PDB entry 2Z5G | X-ray diffraction, 1.80 A resolution | chain A

== Chain A ==
Molecule: Thermostable lipase
Source organism: Geobacillus zalihae
Notes: EC 3.1.1.3
UniProt: Q842J9 (Q842J9_9BACI); residues 2-388 here correspond to UniProt positions 30-416 (UniProt number = residue number + 28)
Amino-acid sequence (387 residues; numbered 2 to 388; the number before each row is that of its first residue):
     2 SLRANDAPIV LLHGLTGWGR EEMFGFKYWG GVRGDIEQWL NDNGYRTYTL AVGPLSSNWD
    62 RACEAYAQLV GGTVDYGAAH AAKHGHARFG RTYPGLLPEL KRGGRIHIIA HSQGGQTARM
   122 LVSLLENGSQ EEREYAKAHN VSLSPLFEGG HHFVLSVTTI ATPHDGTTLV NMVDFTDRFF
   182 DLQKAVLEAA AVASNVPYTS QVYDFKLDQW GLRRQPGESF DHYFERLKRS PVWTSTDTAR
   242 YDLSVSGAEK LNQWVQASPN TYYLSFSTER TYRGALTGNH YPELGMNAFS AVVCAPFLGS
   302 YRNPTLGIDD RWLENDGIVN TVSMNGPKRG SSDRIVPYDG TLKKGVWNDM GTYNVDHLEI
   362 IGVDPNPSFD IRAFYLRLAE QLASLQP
Differences from the reference sequence: engineered mutation L16 (Phe44 in Q842J9)
Ligand contacts:
  - Ca2+ (CA): R271, G286, M287, N288, E360, D365, P366, N367
  - Zn2+ (ZN): S58, D61, H81, H87, D238

== Summary ==
Ligands of chain A: Zn2+ and Ca2+.
Chain A is Thermostable lipase (Geobacillus zalihae); the structure, Crystal structure of T1 lipase F16L
mutant, was determined by X-ray diffraction, deposited together with 2DSN.
